8VWV - chains E and I of the 11 polymer chains in the assembly; structure by electron microscopy, 3.60 A resolution.

[Chain E]
Protein: Histone H3.2
From: Homo sapiens
UniProtKB: Q71DI3 (H32_HUMAN); residues 1-135 here correspond to UniProt positions 2-136 (UniProt number = residue number + 1)
Amino-acid sequence (135 residues; row label = number of the first residue in the row):
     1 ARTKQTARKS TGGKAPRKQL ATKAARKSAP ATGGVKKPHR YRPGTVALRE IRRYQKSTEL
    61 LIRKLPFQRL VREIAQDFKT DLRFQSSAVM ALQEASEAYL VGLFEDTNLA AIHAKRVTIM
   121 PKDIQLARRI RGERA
Not modelled in the structure: 1-37, 135
Construct notes: engineered mutation Ala-110 (Cys111 in Q71DI3)
Curated features (UniProtKB/Swiss-Prot):
  - modified residue: Arg-2 (Asymmetric dimethylarginine), Thr-3 (Phosphothreonine), Lys-4 (Allysine), Gln-5 (5-glutamyl dopamine), Thr-6 (Phosphothreonine), Arg-8 (Citrulline), Lys-9 (N6,N6,N6-trimethyllysine), Ser-10 (ADP-ribosylserine), Thr-11 (Phosphothreonine), Lys-14 (N6-(2-hydroxyisobutyryl)lysine), Arg-17 (Asymmetric dimethylarginine), Lys-18 (N6-(2-hydroxyisobutyryl)lysine), Lys-23 (N6-(2-hydroxyisobutyryl)lysine), Arg-26 (Citrulline), Lys-27 (N6,N6,N6-trimethyllysine), Ser-28 (ADP-ribosylserine), Lys-36 (N6,N6,N6-trimethyllysine), Lys-37 (N6-methyllysine), Tyr-41 (Phosphotyrosine), Lys-56 (N6,N6,N6-trimethyllysine) and 8 more in UniProt
  - lipidation: Lys-18 (N6-decanoyllysine)

[Chain I]
Molecule: 601 I strand (damaged strand)
Sequence (147 nucleotides; each row starts with the number of its first residue):
     1 ATCGAGAATC CCGGTGCCGA GGCCGCTCAA TTGGTCGTAG ACAGCTCTAG CACCGCTTAA
    61 ACGCACGTAC GCGCTGTCCC CCGCGTTTTA ACCGCCAAGG GGATTACTCC CTAGTCTCCA
   121 GGCACGTGTC AGATATATAC ATCCGAT
Modified residues: 8OG (8-oxo-2'-deoxy-guanosine-5'-monophosphate) at position 34

[Interface between chain E and chain I]
Pairs across the interface (19):
  Arg-40(E) / DG83(I)  hydrogen bond to the base
  Arg-40(E) / DC84(I)  hydrogen bond to the sugar
  Tyr-41(E) / DA7(I)  hydrogen bond to the phosphate
  Tyr-41(E) / DA8(I)  sugar contact
  Tyr-41(E) / DC84(I)  phosphate contact
  Pro-43(E) / DC82(I)  phosphate contact
  Pro-43(E) / DG83(I)  phosphate contact
  Val-46(E) / DG83(I)  phosphate contact
  Ala-47(E) / DG83(I)  hydrogen bond to the phosphate
  Arg-49(E) / DA8(I)  hydrogen bond to the phosphate
  Arg-49(E) / DT9(I)  phosphate contact
  Arg-63(E) / DA91(I)  hydrogen bond to the phosphate
  Arg-63(E) / DC92(I)  salt bridge to the phosphate
  Lys-64(E) / DC92(I)  hydrogen bond to the phosphate
  Leu-65(E) / DA91(I)  phosphate contact
  Leu-65(E) / DC92(I)  hydrogen bond to the phosphate
  Pro-66(E) / DA91(I)  phosphate contact
  Arg-69(E) / DA91(I)  salt bridge to the phosphate
  Arg-83(E) / DG100(I)  sugar contact
Interface residues without a listed pair, chain E (14 interface residues in all): Arg-42, Lys-115
Interface residues without a listed pair, chain I (11 interface residues in all): DC72, DG101

[Summary]
14 residues of chain E and 11 residues of chain I are in contact; the contacts include 8 hydrogen bonds and 2
salt bridges. Polar contacts include Arg-40(E)/DG83(I), Arg-40(E)/DC84(I) and Tyr-41(E)/DA7(I).
Here chain E is Histone H3.2 (Homo sapiens) and chain I is 601 I strand (damaged strand). Entry 8VWV (OGG1
bound to a nucleosome containing 8oxoG at SHL4 (composite map)) was determined by electron microscopy (same
publication as 8VWS, 8VWT and 8VWU).
